8RGU - chains B and C of the 3 polymer chains in the assembly; structure by X-ray diffraction, 1.90 A resolution.

Chain B (and C):
Name: Arginase-2, mitochondrial
Organism: Homo sapiens
Notes: EC 3.5.3.1; chain C of this document is another copy of the same molecule, construct and numbering; everything in this record applies to it too
UniProtKB: P78540 (ARGI2_HUMAN); numbering as in UniProt (aligned over 22-341)
Amino-acid sequence (336 residues; row label = number of the first residue in the row):
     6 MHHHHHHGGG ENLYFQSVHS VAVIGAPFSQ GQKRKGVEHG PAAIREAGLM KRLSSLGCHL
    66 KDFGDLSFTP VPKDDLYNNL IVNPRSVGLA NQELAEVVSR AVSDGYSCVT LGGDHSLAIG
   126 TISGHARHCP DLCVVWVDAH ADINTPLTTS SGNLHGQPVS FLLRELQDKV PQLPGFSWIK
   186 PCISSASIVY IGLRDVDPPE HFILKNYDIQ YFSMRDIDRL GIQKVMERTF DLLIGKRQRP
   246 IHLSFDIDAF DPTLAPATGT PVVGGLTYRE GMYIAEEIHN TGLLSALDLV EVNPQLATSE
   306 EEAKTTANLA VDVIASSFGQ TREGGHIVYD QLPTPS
Not modelled in the structure: 6-22, 77-79 (chain C: 6-19, 332-341)
Differences from the reference sequence: initiating methionine (6); expression tag (7-21)
UniProt features mapped onto this chain:
  - binding site (Mn(2+)): His-120, Asp-143, His-145, Asp-147, Asp-251, Asp-253
  - binding site (substrate): His-145 to Asn-149, Ser-156 to Asn-158, Asp-202, Thr-265, Glu-296
Ion coordination: Mn2+ site 1: His-120, Asp-143, Asp-147, Asp-251 (together with dimethyl sulfoxide); Mn2+ site 2: Asp-143, His-145, Asp-251, Asp-253 (together with dimethyl sulfoxide)
Residues lining bound ligands: proline (PRO): His-145, Asp-147, Asn-149, Thr-154, Ser-156, Asn-158, His-160, Gly-161, Asp-200, Asp-202, Glu-205

Interface between chain B and chain C:
Contacting residue pairs (46):
  Gln-228(B) / Arg-224(C)  hydrogen bond (side chain-backbone)
  Tyr-273(B) / Val-268(C)
  Tyr-273(B) / Gly-269(C)
  Arg-274(B) / Met-219(C)
  Arg-274(B) / Ile-222(C)
  Arg-274(B) / Asp-223(C)  salt bridge
  Arg-274(B) / Gly-269(C)
  Arg-274(B) / Gly-270(C)  hydrogen bond (side chain-backbone)
  Arg-274(B) / Glu-275(C)  salt bridge
  Tyr-278(B) / Arg-220(C)
  Tyr-278(B) / Arg-224(C)  hydrogen bond
  Glu-281(B) / Arg-220(C)  salt bridge
  Glu-282(B) / Arg-220(C)  salt bridge
  Asn-285(B) / Arg-220(C)
  Arg-327(B) / Leu-198(C)
  Arg-327(B) / Arg-199(C)
  Arg-327(B) / Met-219(C)
  Arg-327(B) / Arg-220(C)
  Arg-327(B) / Asp-223(C)  salt bridge
  Glu-328(B) / Val-201(C)
  Glu-328(B) / His-206(C)
  Glu-328(B) / Tyr-216(C)  hydrogen bond
  Glu-328(B) / Ser-218(C)  hydrogen bond
  Glu-328(B) / Arg-220(C)
  Glu-328(B) / Asp-221(C)
  Gly-329(B) / Val-201(C)
  Gly-329(B) / Pro-203(C)
  Gly-329(B) / His-206(C)
  Gly-330(B) / His-206(C)
  Ile-332(B) / Pro-203(C)  hydrophobic
  Tyr-334(B) / Thr-153(C)
  Tyr-334(B) / Pro-204(C)
  Tyr-334(B) / Phe-207(C)
  Asp-335(B) / Phe-207(C)
  Leu-337(B) / Thr-153(C)
  Leu-337(B) / Phe-207(C)  hydrophobic
  Leu-337(B) / Ile-208(C)  hydrophobic
  Leu-337(B) / Tyr-212(C)
  Pro-338(B) / Leu-152(C)  hydrophobic
  Pro-338(B) / Thr-153(C)
  Thr-339(B) / Leu-152(C)
  Thr-339(B) / Lys-174(C)
  Pro-340(B) / Leu-152(C)
  Pro-340(B) / Asp-173(C)
  Pro-340(B) / Lys-174(C)
  Pro-340(B) / Pro-176(C)  hydrophobic
Also at the interface, not in a pair above, chain B (22 interface residues in all): Asp-317, Thr-326, His-331, Gln-336
Also at the interface, not in a pair above, chain C (32 interface residues in all): Leu-171, Val-175, Asp-200, Asp-202, Leu-271, Thr-272

Summary:
22 residues of chain B and 32 residues of chain C are in contact, with 5 hydrogen bonds and 5 salt bridges.
Among the polar pairs are Arg-274(B)/Asp-223(C), Arg-274(B)/Glu-275(C) and Glu-281(B)/Arg-220(C). Ligands of
chain B: proline.
Chain B and chain C are both Arginase-2, mitochondrial (Homo sapiens); the structure, Arginase 2 in complex
with inhibitor, was determined by X-ray diffraction (same publication as 8RG6, 8RGF and 8RFA).
